8X8L - chains A and R of the 6 polymer chains in the assembly; structure by electron microscopy, 2.70 A resolution.

[Chain A]
Molecule: Guanine nucleotide-binding protein G(i) subunit alpha
From: Homo sapiens
Amino-acid sequence (360 residues; row label = number of the first residue in the row):
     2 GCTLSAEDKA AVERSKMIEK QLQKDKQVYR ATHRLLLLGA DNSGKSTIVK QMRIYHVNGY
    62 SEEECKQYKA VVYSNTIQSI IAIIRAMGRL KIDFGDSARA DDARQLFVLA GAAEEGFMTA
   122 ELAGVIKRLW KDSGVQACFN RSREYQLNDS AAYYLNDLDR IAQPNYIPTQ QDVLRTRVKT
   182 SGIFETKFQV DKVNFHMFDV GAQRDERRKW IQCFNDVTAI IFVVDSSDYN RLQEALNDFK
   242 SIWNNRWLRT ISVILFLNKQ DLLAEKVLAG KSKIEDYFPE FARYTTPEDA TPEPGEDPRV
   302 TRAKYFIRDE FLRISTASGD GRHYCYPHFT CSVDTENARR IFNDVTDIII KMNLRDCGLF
Unresolved in the structure: 2-3, 56-177

[Chain R]
Molecule: Somatostatin receptor type 5
From: Homo sapiens
Reference sequence: P35346 (SSR5_HUMAN); residue numbers follow UniProt; this construct covers 1-364
Amino-acid sequence (364 residues; numbered 1 to 364; the number before each row is that of its first residue):
     1 MEPLFPASTP SWNASSPGAA SGGGDNRTLV GPAPSAGARA VLVPVLYLLV CAAGLGGNTL
    61 VIYVVLRFAK MKTVTNIYIL NLAVADVLYM LGLPFLATQN AASFWPFGPV LCRLVMTLDG
   121 VNQFTSVFCL TVMSVDRYLA VVHPLSSARW RRPRVAKLAS AAAWVLSLCM SLPLLVFADV
   181 QEGGTCNASW PEPVGLWGAV FIIYTAVLGF FAPLLVICLC YLLIVVKVRA AGVRVGCVRR
   241 RSERKVTRMV LVLVLVFAGC WLPFFTVNIV NLAVALPQEP ASAGLYFFVV ILSYANSCAN
   301 PVLYGFLSDN FRQSFQKVLC LRKGSGAKDA DATEPRPDRI RQQQEATPPA HRAAANGLMQ
   361 TSKL
Unresolved in the structure: 1-41, 236-239, 318-364
Sequence notes: conflict Leu253 (Val in P35346)
Cystine bridges: Cys112-Cys186

[How chain A and chain R interact]
Contacting residue pairs (24; chain A residue first):
  Arg323(A) - Gln313(R)
  Phe343(A) - Arg234(R)
  Asn344(A) - Arg234(R)  hydrogen bond
  Asn344(A) - Val235(R)
  Asp348(A) - Val235(R)
  Ile351(A) - Ala231(R)  hydrophobic
  Asn354(A) - Ala140(R)
  Asn354(A) - Pro144(R)
  Leu355(A) - Val141(R)  hydrophobic
  Leu355(A) - Val228(R)  hydrophobic
  Leu355(A) - Val246(R)  hydrophobic
  Arg356(A) - Asn310(R)  hydrogen bond (backbone-side chain)
  Asp357(A) - Thr75(R)
  Asp357(A) - Asn310(R)
  Cys358(A) - Arg137(R)  hydrogen bond (backbone-side chain)
  Cys358(A) - Ala140(R)  hydrophobic
  Cys358(A) - Val141(R)  hydrophobic
  Gly359(A) - Ser308(R)
  Leu360(A) - Arg137(R)
  Leu360(A) - Met249(R)  hydrophobic
  Leu360(A) - Leu253(R)  hydrophobic
  Phe361(A) - Ser242(R)
  Phe361(A) - Lys245(R)  hydrogen bond (backbone-side chain)
  Phe361(A) - Asp309(R)  hydrogen bond (backbone-backbone)
Other interface residues (no listed pair), chain A (17 interface residues in all): Arg31, Tyr327, Thr347, Lys352
Other interface residues (no listed pair), chain R (23 interface residues in all): Leu145, Ala148, Ile224, Lys227, Leu307

[Overview]
17 residues of chain A and 23 residues of chain R are in contact, with 5 hydrogen bonds. Polar contacts
include Asn344(A)-Arg234(R), Arg356(A)-Asn310(R) and Cys358(A)-Arg137(R).
Chain A is Guanine nucleotide-binding protein G(i) subunit alpha and chain R is Somatostatin receptor type 5,
both from Homo sapiens; the structure, Cryo-EM structure of the cortistatin 17-bound Somatostatin receptor
5-Gi protein complex, was determined by electron microscopy (same publication as 8X8N).
